Entry 6WWA (X-ray diffraction, 3.80 A resolution); this record covers chains A and B of the 3 polymer chains in the assembly.

[Chain A (and B)]
Name: Mitotic spindle assembly checkpoint protein MAD2B
Organism: Homo sapiens
Notes: chain B of this document is another copy of the same molecule, construct and numbering; everything in this record applies to it too
Reference sequence: Q9UI95 (MD2L2_HUMAN); numbering as in UniProt (aligned over 2-211)
Chain sequence (211 residues; numbered 1 to 211; the number before each row is that of its first residue):
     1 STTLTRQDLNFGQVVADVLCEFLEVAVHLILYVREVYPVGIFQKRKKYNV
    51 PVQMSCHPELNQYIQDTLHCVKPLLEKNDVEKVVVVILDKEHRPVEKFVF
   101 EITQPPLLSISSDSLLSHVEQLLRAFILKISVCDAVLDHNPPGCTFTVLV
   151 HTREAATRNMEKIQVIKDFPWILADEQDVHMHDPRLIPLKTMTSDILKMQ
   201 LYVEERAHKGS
Disordered / not traced: 1-11, 109-113, 209-211 (chain B: 1-11, 107-114, 159-198, 209-211)
Construct notes: expression tag (1)
Curated features (UniProtKB/Swiss-Prot):
  - natural variant: Val85 (V85E: In FANCV)
  - mutagenesis: Tyr63 (Y63A: Alters interaction with REV3L. Loss of interaction with REV3L; when associated with A-171), Arg124 (R124A: Induces structural changes that increase affinity for REV3L and REV1. No effect on interaction with REV1; when associated with A-171), Trp171 (W171A: Alters interaction with REV3L and REV1. Loss of interaction with REV3L; when associated with A-63. No effect on interaction with REV1; when associated with A-124), Leu186 (L186A: Significantly prevents interaction with REV1; no effect on interaction with REV3L), Gln200 (Q200A: Significantly prevents interaction with REV1; no effect on interaction with REV3L), Tyr202 (Y202A: Significantly prevents interaction with REV1; no effect on interaction with REV3L)
From the paper describing this entry:
  - self-association interface (contacts with another copy of this molecule); pairs are residue here / residue on that copy: Glu35-Arg124, Arg124-Ala135 (hydrogen bond), Lys129-Ser131, Leu128, Leu128, Val132, Ala135, Pro188, Lys190
  - mutagenesis - R153A, R158A/N159A: decreased catalytic activity on wild-type TRIP13

[Interface between chain A and chain B]
Contacting residue pairs (29; chain A residue first):
  Tyr32(A) with Lys44(B)
  Gln121(A) with Glu35(B)
  Arg124(A) with Glu35(B), salt bridge; Tyr37(B), hydrogen bond (side chain-backbone); Pro38(B); Val39(B)
  Ala125(A) with Glu35(B)
  Leu128(A) with Tyr32(B); Val39(B), hydrophobic
  Lys129(A) with Val33(B); Ser131(B); Asp134(B), salt bridge
  Ser131(A) with Tyr32(B), hydrogen bond
  Asp134(A) with Pro51(B); Arg124(B), hydrogen bond (backbone-side chain)
  Ala135(A) with Pro51(B); Arg124(B), hydrogen bond (backbone-side chain)
  Val136(A) with Arg124(B), hydrogen bond (backbone-side chain); Leu128(B), hydrophobic; Ser131(B)
  Leu137(A) with Arg124(B), hydrogen bond (backbone-side chain)
  Asp138(A) with Arg124(B), salt bridge
  Pro188(A) with Val132(B), hydrophobic; Ala135(B)
  Leu189(A) with Ala135(B)
  Lys190(A) with Asp134(B), salt bridge; Ala135(B); Leu137(B)
  Thr191(A) with Ala135(B), hydrogen bond (backbone-backbone)
Other interface residues (no listed pair), chain A (22 interface residues in all): Asn49, Pro51, Leu122, Val132, His139, Arg185
Other interface residues (no listed pair), chain B (19 interface residues in all): Leu29, Gly40, Ile127, His139

[In short]
The interface between chain A and chain B involves 22 residues on one side and 19 on the other; the contacts
include 7 hydrogen bonds and 4 salt bridges. Polar pairs include Arg124(A)-Glu35(B), Lys129(A)-Asp134(B) and
Asp138(A)-Arg124(B). From the paper: R153A and R158A/N159A of chain A reduce catalytic activity on wild-type
TRIP13; a self-association interface involving Glu35(A), Arg124(A) and Leu128(A) among others.
Chain A and chain B are both Mitotic spindle assembly checkpoint protein MAD2B (Homo sapiens); the structure,
Crystal structure of human SHLD2-SHLD3-REV7 complex, was determined by X-ray diffraction (same publication as
6WW9 and 7L9P).
